Entry 6XHC (X-ray diffraction, 1.60 A resolution); this record covers chain A.

[Chain A]
Name: Ribonuclease pancreatic
From: Bos taurus
Notes: EC 4.6.1.18
UniProt: P61823 (RNAS1_BOVIN); residues 1-124 here correspond to UniProt positions 27-150 (UniProt number = residue number + 26)
Amino-acid sequence (124 residues; row label = number of the first residue in the row):
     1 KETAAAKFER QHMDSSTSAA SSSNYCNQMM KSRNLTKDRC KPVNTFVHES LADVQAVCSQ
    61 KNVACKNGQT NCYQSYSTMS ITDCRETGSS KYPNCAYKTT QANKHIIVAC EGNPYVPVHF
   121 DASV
Curated features (UniProtKB/Swiss-Prot):
  - active site: H12 (Proton acceptor), H119 (Proton donor)
  - binding site (substrate): K7, R10, K41 to T45, K66, R85
  - glycosylation: K1 (N-linked (Glc) (glycation) lysine), K7 (N-linked (Glc) (glycation) lysine), N34 (N-linked (GlcNAc...) asparagine), K37 (N-linked (Glc) (glycation) lysine), K41 (N-linked (Glc) (glycation) lysine)
Disulfide bonds: C26-C84, C40-C95, C58-C110, C65-C72
Residues lining bound ligands: V2G (2-[[[(2R,3S,4R,5R)-5-(6-aminopurin-9-yl)-3,4-bis(oxidanyl)oxolan-2-yl]methoxy-oxidanyl-phosphoryl]amino]ethanoic acid): K7, F8, Q11, H12, C65, N67, Q69, N71, C72, A109, E111, V118, H119, F120
From the paper describing this entry:
  - catalytic residues: H12, K41, H119 (citing earlier work)
  - binding site for V2G: H12, K41, H119

[Summary]
Chain A binds compound V2G. Curated annotation (UniProt) lists active-site residues H12 and H119 and 9
substrate-binding residues. The paper reports catalytic residues H12, K41 and H119; a binding site for V2G at
H12, K41 and H119.
Chain A is Ribonuclease pancreatic (Bos taurus); the structure, Structure of glycinyl 5'-O-adenosine
phosphoramidate, was determined by X-ray diffraction together with 6XHD, 6XHE and 6XHF from the same study.
